PDB entry 5ZEU | electron microscopy, 3.70 A resolution | chains a and p of the 22 polymer chains in the assembly

Chain a:
Molecule: 16S rRNA
From: Mycobacterium smegmatis (strain ATCC 700084 / mc(2)155)
Sequence (1528 nucleotides; each row starts with the number of its first residue):
     1 UUUUUGUUUGGAGAGUUUGAUCCUGGCUCAGGACGAACGCUGGCGGCGUG
    51 CUUAACACAUGCAAGUCGAACGGAAAGGCCCUUUCGGGGGUACUCGAGUG
   101 GCGAACGGGUGAGUAACACGUGGGUGAUCUGCCCUGCACUUUGGGAUAAG
   151 CCUGGGAAACUGGGUCUAAUACCGAAUACACCCUGCUGGUCGCAUGGCCU
   201 GGUAGGGGAAAGCUUUUGCGGUGUGGGAUGGGCCCGCGGCCUAUCAGCUU
   251 GUUGGUGGGGUGAUGGCCUACCAAGGCGACGACGGGUAGCCGGCCUGAGA
   301 GGGUGACCGGCCACACUGGGACUGAGAUACGGCCCAGACUCCUACGGGAG
   351 GCAGCAGUGGGGAAUAUUGCACAAUGGGCGCAAGCCUGAUGCAGCGACGC
   401 CGCGUGAGGGAUGACGGCCUUCGGGUUGUAAACCUCUUUCAGCACAGACG
   451 AAGCGCAAGUGACGGUAUGUGCAGAAGAAGGACCGGCCAACUACGUGCCA
   501 GCAGCCGCGGUAAUACGUAGGGUCCGAGCGUUGUCCGGAAUUACUGGGCG
   551 UAAAGAGCUCGUAGGUGGUUUGUCGCGUUGUUCGUGAAAACUCACAGCUU
   601 AACUGUGGGCGUGCGGGCGAUACGGGCAGACUAGAGUACUGCAGGGGAGA
   651 CUGGAAUUCCUGGUGUAGCGGUGGAAUGCGCAGAUAUCAGGAGGAACACC
   701 GGUGGCGAAGGCGGGUCUCUGGGCAGUAACUGACGCUGAGGAGCGAAAGC
   751 GUGGGGAGCGAACAGGAUUAGAUACCCUGGUAGUCCACGCCGUAAACGGU
   801 GGGUACUAGGUGUGGGUUUCCUUCCUUGGGAUCCGUGCCGUAGCUAACGC
   851 AUUAAGUACCCCGCCUGGGGAGUACGGCCGCAAGGCUAAAACUCAAAGGA
   901 AUUGACGGGGGCCCGCACAAGCGGCGGAGCAUGUGGAUUAAUUCGAUGCA
   951 ACGCGAAGAACCUUACCUGGGUUUGACAUGCACAGGACGCCGGCAGAGAU
  1001 GUCGGUUCCCUUGUGGCCUGUGUGCAGGUGGUGCAUGGCUGUCGUCAGCU
  1051 CGUGUCGUGAGAUGUUGGGUUAAGUCCCGCAACGAGCGCAACCCUUGUCU
  1101 CAUGUUGCCAGCACGUUAUGGUGGGGACUCGUGAGAGACUGCCGGGGUCA
  1151 ACUCGGAGGAAGGUGGGGAUGACGUCAAGUCAUCAUGCCCCUUAUGUCCA
  1201 GGGCUUCACACAUGCUACAAUGGCCGGUACAAAGGGCUGCGAUGCCGUGA
  1251 GGUGGAGCGAAUCCUUUCAAAGCCGGUCUCAGUUCGGAUCGGGGUCUGCA
  1301 ACUCGACCCCGUGAAGUCGGAGUCGCUAGUAAUCGCAGAUCAGCAACGCU
  1351 GCGGUGAAUACGUUCCCGGGCCUUGUACACACCGCCCGUCACGUCAUGAA
  1401 AGUCGGUAACACCCGAAGCCGGUGGCCUAACCCUUGUGGAGGGAGCCGUC
  1451 GAAGGUGGGAUCGGCGAUUGGGACGAAGUCGUAACAAGGUAGCCGUACCG
  1501 GAAGGUGCGGCUGGAUCACCUCCUUUCU
Not modelled in the structure: 1-8, 823-826, 1519-1528

Chain p:
Molecule: 30S ribosomal protein S16
From: Mycobacterium smegmatis (strain ATCC 700084 / mc(2)155)
UniProt: A0QV37 (RS16_MYCS2); residue numbers follow UniProt; this construct covers 1-156
Sequence (156 residues; row label = number of the first residue in the row):
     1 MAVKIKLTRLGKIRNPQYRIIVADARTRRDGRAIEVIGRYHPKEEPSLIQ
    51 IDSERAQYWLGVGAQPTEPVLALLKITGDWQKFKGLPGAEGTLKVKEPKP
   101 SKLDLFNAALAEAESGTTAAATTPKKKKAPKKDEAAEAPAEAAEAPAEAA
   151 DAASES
Not modelled in the structure: 1, 115-156

How chain a and chain p interact:
Contacting residue pairs - 76 pairs, chain a then chain p:
  C47(a) - Lys12(p)  phosphate contact
  C47(a) - Ile13(p)  hydrogen bond to the phosphate
  C47(a) - Arg14(p)  salt bridge to the phosphate
  G48(a) - Lys12(p)  phosphate contact
  G48(a) - Ile13(p)  hydrogen bond to the phosphate
  C106(a) - Arg26(p)  hydrogen bond to the sugar
  G107(a) - Arg26(p)  phosphate contact
  G108(a) - Arg28(p)  salt bridge to the phosphate
  G131(a) - Ala2(p)  base contact
  C132(a) - Ala2(p)  base contact
  C133(a) - Gly63(p)  sugar contact
  G227(a) - Val62(p)  hydrogen bond to the base
  A228(a) - Val3(p)  sugar contact
  A228(a) - Val62(p)  sugar contact
  U229(a) - Asp24(p)  hydrogen bond to the sugar
  U229(a) - Trp59(p)  phosphate contact
  G230(a) - Asp24(p)  sugar contact
  G230(a) - Arg26(p)  hydrogen bond to the sugar
  G309(a) - Asp30(p)  phosphate contact
  G309(a) - Gly31(p)  phosphate contact
  G310(a) - Arg28(p)  salt bridge to the phosphate
  G310(a) - Gly31(p)  phosphate contact
  G310(a) - Arg32(p)  hydrogen bond to the sugar
  A374(a) - Tyr18(p)  hydrogen bond to the sugar
  U375(a) - Leu7(p)  hydrogen bond to the sugar
  U375(a) - Tyr18(p)  sugar contact
  U375(a) - Arg29(p)  hydrogen bond to the base
  U375(a) - Pro69(p)  phosphate contact
  G376(a) - Lys6(p)  phosphate contact
  G376(a) - Leu7(p)  hydrogen bond to the phosphate
  G376(a) - Arg29(p)  sugar contact
  G376(a) - Thr67(p)  hydrogen bond to the phosphate
  G376(a) - Pro69(p)  phosphate contact
  G376(a) - Val70(p)  phosphate contact
  G377(a) - Lys4(p)  salt bridge to the phosphate
  G377(a) - Lys6(p)  phosphate contact
  G377(a) - Ala25(p)  sugar contact
  G377(a) - Thr67(p)  phosphate contact
  G378(a) - Lys4(p)  salt bridge to the phosphate
  U390(a) - Arg29(p)  hydrogen bond to the phosphate
  G391(a) - Arg9(p)  sugar contact
  G391(a) - Arg29(p)  salt bridge to the phosphate
  C392(a) - Arg9(p)  salt bridge to the phosphate
  C392(a) - Ile13(p)  phosphate contact
  A393(a) - Arg14(p)  salt bridge to the phosphate
  C449(a) - Lys43(p)  hydrogen bond to the base
  G450(a) - Pro16(p)  sugar contact
  G450(a) - Pro42(p)  phosphate contact
  A452(a) - Pro46(p)  base contact
  A452(a) - Ser47(p)  base contact
  A452(a) - Ile49(p)  base contact
  A452(a) - Ile76(p)  sugar contact
  A452(a) - Thr92(p)  base contact
  A452(a) - Leu93(p)  base contact
  A452(a) - Lys94(p)  hydrogen bond to the base
  C454(a) - Glu68(p)  phosphate contact
  C454(a) - Ala72(p)  phosphate contact
  A587(a) - Arg32(p)  base contact
  A588(a) - Arg19(p)  hydrogen bond to the sugar
  A589(a) - Arg19(p)  salt bridge to the phosphate
  A596(a) - Lys99(p)  hydrogen bond to the phosphate
  G597(a) - Lys12(p)  base contact
  G597(a) - Lys99(p)  salt bridge to the phosphate
  C598(a) - Lys12(p)  hydrogen bond to the base
  A602(a) - Lys12(p)  base contact
  C603(a) - Lys12(p)  hydrogen bond to the base
  U604(a) - Gly11(p)  hydrogen bond to the phosphate
  U604(a) - Lys12(p)  sugar contact
  U604(a) - Gln17(p)  hydrogen bond to the sugar
  G605(a) - Leu10(p)  phosphate contact
  G605(a) - Gly11(p)  hydrogen bond to the phosphate
  G605(a) - Gln17(p)  sugar contact
  G605(a) - His41(p)  sugar contact
  U606(a) - Arg19(p)  salt bridge to the phosphate
  U606(a) - Arg39(p)  hydrogen bond to the phosphate
  G607(a) - Arg39(p)  salt bridge to the phosphate
Other interface residues (no listed pair), chain a (42 interface residues in all): C134, C311, G453
Other interface residues (no listed pair), chain p (49 interface residues in all): Ile5, Ile34, Glu45, Tyr58, Gly61, Gln65

In short:
Chain a and chain p form an interface of 42 and 49 residues respectively, with 23 hydrogen bonds and 12 salt
bridges. Polar contacts include G227(a)-Val62(p), U375(a)-Arg29(p) and C449(a)-Lys43(p).
Chain a is 16S rRNA and chain p is 30S ribosomal protein S16, both from Mycobacterium smegmatis (strain ATCC
700084 / mc(2)155); the structure, M. smegmatis P/P state 30S ribosomal subunit, was determined by electron
microscopy, deposited together with 5ZEB, 5ZEP, 5ZET and 5ZEY.
